2IX4 - chains A and B; structure by X-ray diffraction, 1.95 A resolution.

Chain A (and B):
Protein: 3-oxoacyl-[acyl-carrier-protein] synthase
Source organism: Arabidopsis thaliana
Notes: EC 2.3.1.41; chain B of this document is another copy of the same molecule, construct and numbering; everything in this record applies to it too
UniProtKB: Q8L3X9 (KASM_ARATH); numbering as in UniProt (aligned over 31-461)
Chain sequence (431 residues; row label = number of the first residue in the row):
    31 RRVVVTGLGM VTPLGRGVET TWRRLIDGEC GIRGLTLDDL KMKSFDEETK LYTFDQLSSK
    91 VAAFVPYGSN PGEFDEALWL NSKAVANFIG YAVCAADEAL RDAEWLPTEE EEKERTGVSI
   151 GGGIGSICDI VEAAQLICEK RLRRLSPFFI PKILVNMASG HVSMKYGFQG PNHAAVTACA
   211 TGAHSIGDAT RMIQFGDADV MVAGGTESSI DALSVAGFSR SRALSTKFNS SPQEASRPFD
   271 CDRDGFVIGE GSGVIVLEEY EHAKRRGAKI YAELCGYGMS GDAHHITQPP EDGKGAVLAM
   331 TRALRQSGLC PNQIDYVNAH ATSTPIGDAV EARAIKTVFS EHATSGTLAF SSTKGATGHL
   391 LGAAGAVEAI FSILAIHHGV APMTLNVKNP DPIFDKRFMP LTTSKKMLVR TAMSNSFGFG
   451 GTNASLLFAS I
Swiss-Prot annotation at these positions:
  - active site (For beta-ketoacyl synthase activity): C209, H350, H389
Covalently attached groups: hexanoic acid (6NA) linked to C209
Ion coordination: K+: N348, A349, E398, S444, N445
Residues lining bound ligands: hexanoic acid (6NA): G153, I154, A208, E237, F248, L391, G392, F447, G448, F449
Reported in the primary citation:
  - binding site for hexanoic acid: I154, C209
  - specificity-determining residues: I154 (proposed by the authors, not directly observed)

Interface between chain A and chain B:
Residue-residue contacts - 163 pairs, chain A then chain B:
  M72(A) with I167(B), hydrophobic
  F75(A) with I167(B), hydrophobic; C168(B), hydrophobic
  T79(A) with I167(B); K170(B), hydrogen bond
  Y82(A) with K170(B), hydrogen bond (side chain-backbone); R171(B), hydrogen bond (side chain-backbone); L172(B), hydrogen bond (side chain-backbone)
  T83(A) with I167(B); L172(B)
  Q86(A) with L172(B)
  A114(A) with I316(B), hydrophobic
  E140(A) with K324(B), salt bridge
  E144(A) with K324(B), salt bridge; R332(B), hydrogen bond (backbone-side chain)
  I157(A) with I183(B), hydrophobic
  I160(A) with I157(B), hydrophobic; I160(B), hydrophobic; L243(B), hydrophobic
  A163(A) with L243(B), hydrophobic
  A164(A) with V161(B), hydrophobic; A164(B), hydrophobic
  Q165(A) with C168(B)
  I167(A) with M72(B), hydrophobic; F75(B), hydrophobic; T79(B); T83(B)
  C168(A) with F75(B), hydrophobic; Q165(B); C168(B), hydrophobic
  K170(A) with E78(B), salt bridge; T79(B); Y82(B), hydrogen bond (backbone-side chain)
  R171(A) with Y82(B)
  L172(A) with Y82(B), hydrogen bond (backbone-side chain); T83(B)
  L175(A) with A246(B); G247(B); R250(B), hydrogen bond (backbone-side chain)
  S176(A) with R250(B)
  P177(A) with R250(B); S251(B), hydrogen bond (backbone-side chain)
  F179(A) with L243(B), hydrophobic
  I180(A) with G247(B); F248(B), hydrophobic; F449(B), hydrophobic
  P181(A) with I316(B), hydrophobic
  L184(A) with G153(B); F449(B), hydrophobic
  V185(A) with V206(B), hydrophobic
  N186(A) with V206(B); T207(B); A208(B); F449(B), hydrogen bond (side chain-backbone)
  M187(A) with I316(B), hydrophobic; F449(B); G450(B)
  G190(A) with G450(B)
  H191(A) with I316(B)
  S193(A) with A313(B)
  M194(A) with A313(B); H314(B); H315(B); I316(B)
  G197(A) with A313(B)
  F198(A) with A313(B)
  Q199(A) with S310(B); G311(B), hydrogen bond (backbone-backbone); K324(B), hydrogen bond; R332(B), hydrogen bond (backbone-side chain)
  G200(A) with S310(B); G311(B), hydrogen bond (backbone-backbone); R332(B)
  P201(A) with M309(B), hydrophobic
  N202(A) with H214(B); S310(B); G311(B); G450(B), hydrogen bond (side chain-backbone); G451(B); T452(B), hydrogen bond (backbone-side chain)
  H203(A) with A205(B); T207(B); H214(B); D218(B), salt bridge
  A204(A) with A205(B); V206(B), hydrogen bond (backbone-backbone); T207(B)
  A205(A) with H203(B); A204(B)
  V206(A) with V185(B), hydrophobic; N186(B); A204(B), hydrogen bond (backbone-backbone); V206(B), hydrophobic
  T207(A) with N186(B); H203(B); A204(B)
  A208(A) with N186(B)
  H214(A) with N202(B); H203(B)
  D218(A) with H203(B), salt bridge; D218(B); M222(B)
  R221(A) with F225(B); D227(B), salt bridge
  M222(A) with D218(B); M309(B), hydrophobic
  Q224(A) with F225(B)
  F225(A) with R221(B); Q224(B)
  D227(A) with R221(B), salt bridge; M309(B); Q336(B), hydrogen bond
  L243(A) with I160(B), hydrophobic; A163(B), hydrophobic; F179(B), hydrophobic
  A246(A) with L175(B)
  G247(A) with L175(B); F179(B); I180(B)
  F248(A) with I180(B)
  R250(A) with R173(B), hydrogen bond (side chain-backbone); L175(B), hydrogen bond (side chain-backbone); S176(B); P177(B)
  S251(A) with P177(B), hydrogen bond (side chain-backbone)
  Y307(A) with D227(B)
  M309(A) with P201(B), hydrophobic; M222(B), hydrophobic; D227(B)
  S310(A) with Q199(B); G200(B); N202(B)
  G311(A) with Q199(B), hydrogen bond (backbone-backbone); G200(B), hydrogen bond (backbone-backbone); N202(B)
  A313(A) with S193(B); M194(B); G197(B); F198(B); Q199(B)
  H314(A) with M194(B)
  H315(A) with M194(B)
  I316(A) with M187(B), hydrophobic; H191(B); M194(B)
  T317(A) with P181(B)
  K324(A) with E140(B), salt bridge; E144(B), salt bridge; Q199(B), hydrogen bond
  R332(A) with E144(B), hydrogen bond (side chain-backbone); Q199(B), hydrogen bond (side chain-backbone); G200(B)
  Q336(A) with D227(B), hydrogen bond
  F449(A) with I180(B), hydrophobic; L184(B), hydrophobic; N186(B), hydrogen bond (backbone-side chain); M187(B)
  G450(A) with M187(B); G190(B); N202(B)
  G451(A) with N202(B)
  T452(A) with N186(B); N202(B), hydrogen bond (side chain-backbone)
Other interface residues (no listed pair), chain A (83 interface residues in all): G153, I154, V161, R173, F178, I183, A242, D312, L328
Other interface residues (no listed pair), chain B (85 interface residues in all): Q86, A114, I154, F178, A242, R252, Y307, D312, T317, L328

Summary:
83 residues of chain A face 85 of chain B across their interface; the contacts include 30 hydrogen bonds and 9
salt bridges. Polar contacts include E140(A)-K324(B), E144(A)-K324(B) and K170(A)-E78(B). Covalently linked
hexanoic acid: at C209(A). From the paper: a binding site for hexanoic acid at I154(A) and C209(A); the
specificity determinant I154(A).
Both chains are 3-oxoacyl-[acyl-carrier-protein] synthase (Arabidopsis thaliana). Entry 2IX4 (Arabidopsis
thaliana mitochondrial beta-ketoacyl ACP synthase hexanoic acid complex) was determined by X-ray diffraction.
